PDB entry 5O64 | X-ray diffraction, 3.30 A resolution | chains C and L of the 4 polymer chains in the assembly

[Chain C]
Molecule: Photosynthetic reaction center cytochrome c subunit
Organism: Blastochloris viridis
UniProtKB: P07173 (CYCR_BLAVI); residues 1-336 here correspond to UniProt positions 21-356 (UniProt number = residue number + 20)
Chain sequence (336 residues; each row starts with the number of its first residue):
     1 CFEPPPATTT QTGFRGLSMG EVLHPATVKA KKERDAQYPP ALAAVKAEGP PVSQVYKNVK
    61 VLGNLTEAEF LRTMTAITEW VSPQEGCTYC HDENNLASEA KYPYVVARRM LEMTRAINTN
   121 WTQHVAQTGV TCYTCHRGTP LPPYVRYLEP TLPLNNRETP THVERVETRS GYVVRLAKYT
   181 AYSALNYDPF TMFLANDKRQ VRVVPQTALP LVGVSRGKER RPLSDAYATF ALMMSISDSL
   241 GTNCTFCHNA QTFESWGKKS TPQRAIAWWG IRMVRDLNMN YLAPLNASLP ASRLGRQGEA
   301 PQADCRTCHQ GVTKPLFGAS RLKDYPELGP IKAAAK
Unresolved in the structure: 333-336
Covalently attached groups: diacyl glycerol (DGA) linked to Cys1; heme c (HEC) linked to Cys87, Cys90, Cys132, Cys135, Cys244, Cys247, Cys305, Cys308
Bound ions: heme c Fe (4 sites), coordinated by Met74, His91, Met110, His124, His136, Met233, His248, His309
Residues lining bound ligands:
  - N-formylmethionine (FME): Pro210, Leu211, Val212
  - heme c (HEC), molecule 1: Tyr56, Lys57, Asn58, Val59, Lys60, Val61, Leu62, Phe70, Leu71, Met74, Thr75, Ile77, Thr78, Val81, Ser82, Gly86, His91, Leu96, Ala97, Tyr104, Ala107, Arg108, Leu111
  - heme c (HEC), molecule 2: Ile77, Val81, Tyr89, Tyr102, Pro103, Val106, Ala107, Met110, Leu111, Met113, Thr114, Ile117, Val130, Thr131, His136, Pro140, Leu141, Pro142, Val145, Leu277, Leu282, Leu289, Arg293, Pro301, Thr307, Leu328
  - heme c (HEC), molecule 3: Ile117, His124, Val125, Ala126, Thr128, Gly129, Val130, Leu194, Ile236, Leu240, Phe246, Gln263, Ile266, Ala267, Gly270, Ile271, Met273, Val274, Leu277, Asp304, His309, Thr313, Lys314, Pro315, Gly318
  - heme c (HEC), molecule 4: Val201, Arg202, Val203, Val204, Gln206, Thr229, Phe230, Met233, Met234, Ile236, Ser237, Leu240, Thr242, Asn243, Phe246, His248, Phe253, Glu254, Trp256, Gln263, Arg264, Ala267, Trp268, Ile271, Arg272
UniProt features mapped onto this chain:
  - binding site (heme): Met74, Cys87, Cys90, His91, Met110, His124, Cys132, Cys135, His136, Met233, Cys244, Cys247, His248, Cys305, Cys308, His309
  - site: Cys1 (Not N-palmitoylated)
  - lipidation: Cys1 (S-diacylglycerol cysteine)

[Chain L]
Molecule: Reaction center protein L chain
Organism: Blastochloris viridis
UniProtKB: P06009 (RCEL_BLAVI); residues 1-273 here correspond to UniProt positions 2-274 (UniProt number = residue number + 1)
Chain sequence (273 residues; each row starts with the number of its first residue):
     1 ALLSFERKYR VRGGTLIGGD LFDFWVGPYF VGFFGVSAIF FIFLGVSLIG YAASQGPTWD
    61 PFAISINPPD LKYGLGAAPL LEGGFWQAIT VCALGAFISW MLREVEISRK LGIGWHVPLA
   121 FCVPIFMFCV LQVFRPLLLG SWGHAFPYGI LSHLDWVNNF GYQYLNWHYN PGHMSSVSFL
   181 FVNAMALGLH GGLILSVANP GDGDKVKTAE HENQYFRDVV GYSIGALSIH RLGLFLASNI
   241 FLTGAFGTIA SGPFWTRGWP EWWGWWLDIP FWS
Bound ions: Fe2+: His190, His230 (shared with 3 residues of chain M)
Residues lining bound ligands:
  - bacteriochlorophyll b (BCB), molecule 1: Val46, Phe97, Phe128, Leu131, Phe146, Ile150, Leu151, His153, Leu154, Trp156, Val157
  - bacteriochlorophyll b (BCB), molecule 2: Phe97, Phe121, Pro124, Ile125, Met127, Phe128, Leu131, Val157, Asn158, Phe160, Gly161, Tyr162, Trp167, His168, Gly172, His173, Ser176, Val177, Leu180, Phe181, Ile240, Phe241, Gly244, Ala245, Gly247, Thr248
  - bacteriochlorophyll b (BCB), molecule 3: Val157, Tyr162, His168, Phe181
  - bacteriochlorophyll b (BCB), molecule 4: His168, His173, Met174, Val177, Ser178, Phe181, Val182, Met185, Val220, Tyr222
  - bacteriopheophytin b (BPB), molecule 1: Phe41, Ile42, Gly45, Ile49, Ile89, Cys92, Ala93, Ala96, Phe97, Trp100, Glu104, Val117, Ala120, Phe121, Val123, Pro124, Phe146, Tyr148, Gly149, Ile150, His153, Ala237, Ser238, Phe241
  - bacteriopheophytin b (BPB), molecule 2: Phe181, Ala184, Met185, Leu189, Phe216, Val219, Val220
  - diacyl glycerol (DGA): Pro171, Met174, Ser175, Ser178, Trp262, Trp263, Trp265
  - heptane-1,2,3-triol (HTO), molecule 1: Leu75, Gly76, Ala77, Gln87, Thr90, Val91, Trp142
  - heptane-1,2,3-triol (HTO), molecule 2: Gly114, Trp115, His116
  - menaquinone-7 (MQ7): Val26, Tyr29, Val31, Gly35, Ile39, Ile42, Trp100, Arg103
UniProt features mapped onto this chain:
  - binding site ((7R,8Z)-bacteriochlorophyll b): His153, His173
  - binding site (Fe cation): His190, His230
  - binding site (a ubiquinone): Phe216

[Interface between chain C and chain L]
Residue-residue contacts - 73 pairs, chain C then chain L:
  Cys1(C) - Trp255(L)
  Cys1(C) - Trp262(L)
  Phe2(C) - Phe254(L)
  Phe2(C) - Trp262(L)
  Glu3(C) - Pro253(L)
  Glu3(C) - Phe254(L)  hydrogen bond (backbone-backbone)
  Glu3(C) - Trp255(L)
  Glu3(C) - Thr256(L)  hydrogen bond
  Glu3(C) - Arg257(L)  salt bridge
  Pro4(C) - Pro253(L)
  Pro5(C) - Pro253(L)
  Pro5(C) - Phe254(L)
  Ala7(C) - Gly252(L)
  Thr9(C) - Leu71(L)
  Thr9(C) - His144(L)  hydrogen bond
  Thr10(C) - Leu71(L)
  Gln11(C) - Asp70(L)  hydrogen bond
  Gln11(C) - Leu71(L)  hydrogen bond (side chain-backbone)
  Phe14(C) - Asn67(L)
  Arg15(C) - Asn67(L)  hydrogen bond (backbone-side chain)
  Arg15(C) - Pro68(L)  hydrogen bond (side chain-backbone)
  Arg15(C) - Pro69(L)
  Arg15(C) - Asp70(L)
  Arg15(C) - Leu81(L)
  Arg15(C) - Glu82(L)
  Arg15(C) - Gly83(L)
  Gly16(C) - Asn67(L)
  Gly16(C) - Pro68(L)
  Gly16(C) - Pro147(L)
  Gly16(C) - Trp156(L)
  Leu17(C) - Asp155(L)
  Leu17(C) - Asn159(L)  hydrogen bond (backbone-side chain)
  Ser18(C) - Trp156(L)
  Ser18(C) - Asn159(L)
  Ser18(C) - Phe160(L)
  Ser18(C) - Gln163(L)  hydrogen bond (backbone-side chain)
  Met19(C) - Asn159(L)
  Met19(C) - Gln163(L)
  Gly20(C) - Gln163(L)  hydrogen bond (backbone-side chain)
  Val22(C) - Tyr164(L)
  Val22(C) - Thr256(L)
  His24(C) - Thr256(L)
  Thr161(C) - Ser273(L)  hydrogen bond (side chain-backbone)
  Val163(C) - Ser273(L)
  Lys178(C) - Asp268(L)  salt bridge
  Ala181(C) - Pro260(L)
  Ala181(C) - Glu261(L)
  Tyr182(C) - Pro260(L)
  Tyr182(C) - Glu261(L)
  Tyr182(C) - Gly264(L)
  Tyr182(C) - Leu267(L)  hydrophobic
  Tyr182(C) - Asp268(L)  hydrogen bond
  Ser183(C) - Tyr169(L)
  Ala184(C) - Tyr169(L)  hydrogen bond (backbone-side chain)
  Phe230(C) - Asn166(L)
  Met234(C) - Leu165(L)  hydrophobic
  Ser237(C) - Leu165(L)
  Asp238(C) - Glu261(L)
  Thr242(C) - Leu165(L)
  Asn243(C) - Tyr162(L)
  Asn243(C) - Gln163(L)
  Asn243(C) - Leu165(L)
  Cys244(C) - Tyr162(L)  hydrogen bond (side chain-backbone)
  Thr245(C) - Asn159(L)
  Thr245(C) - Gln163(L)
  His248(C) - Asn159(L)
  Asn249(C) - Asn159(L)  hydrogen bond
  Ala250(C) - Asn158(L)  hydrogen bond (backbone-side chain)
  Ala250(C) - Asn159(L)  hydrogen bond (backbone-side chain)
  Ala250(C) - Tyr162(L)  hydrophobic
  Gln251(C) - Asp155(L)  hydrogen bond
  Gln251(C) - Asn158(L)
  Phe253(C) - Tyr162(L)  hydrophobic
Also at the interface, not in a pair above, chain C (42 interface residues in all): Leu23, Thr27, Glu164, Val174
Also at the interface, not in a pair above, chain L (39 interface residues in all): Leu139, Gly143, Ala250, Trp259, Trp265

[Overview]
Chain C and chain L form an interface of 42 and 39 residues respectively, with 18 hydrogen bonds and 2 salt
bridges. Among the polar pairs are Glu3(C)-Arg257(L), Lys178(C)-Asp268(L) and Glu3(C)-Thr256(L). Chain C binds
N-formylmethionine.
Chain C is Photosynthetic reaction center cytochrome c subunit and chain L is Reaction center protein L chain,
both from Blastochloris viridis; the structure, From macrocrystals to microcrystals: a strategy for membrane
protein serial crystallography, was determined by X-ray diffraction (same publication as 5NJ4 and 5O4C).
